Entry 1YDZ (X-ray diffraction, 3.30 A resolution); this record covers chains A and C of the 4 polymer chains in the assembly.

# Chain A (and C)
Protein: Hemoglobin alpha chain
Source organism: Homo sapiens
Notes: chain C of this document is another copy of the same molecule, construct and numbering; everything in this record applies to it too
UniProt: P69905 (HBA_HUMAN); residue numbers follow UniProt; this construct covers 1-141
Amino-acid sequence (141 residues; each row starts with the number of its first residue):
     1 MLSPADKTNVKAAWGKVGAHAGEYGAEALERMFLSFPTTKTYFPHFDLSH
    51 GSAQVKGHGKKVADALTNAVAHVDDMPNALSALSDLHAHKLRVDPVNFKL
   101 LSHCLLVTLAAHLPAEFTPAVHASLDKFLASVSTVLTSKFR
Differences from the reference sequence: engineered mutation Met1 (Val in P69905), Phe140 (Tyr in P69905)
UniProt features mapped onto this chain:
  - site: Lys61 (Not glycated)
  - natural variant: Asp6 (A6D: In J-Toronto; this construct carries the variant), Ala13 (A13D: In J-Paris 1/J-Aljezur), Glu27 (A27E: In Shenyang; this construct carries the variant), Lys61 (K61N: In Zambia; deletion: In Clinic), Asp64 (A64D: In Pontoise; this construct carries the variant), Asp75 (D75A: In Lille; D75G: In Chapel Hill; D75N: In G-Pest), Ala111 (A111D: In Petah Tikva)
Ion coordination: heme Fe: His87 (together with oxygen molecule)
Residues lining bound ligands: heme / oxygen molecule: Met32, Thr39, Tyr42, Phe43, His45, Phe46, His58, Lys61, Val62, Ala65, Leu66, Leu83, Leu86, His87, Leu91, Val93, Asn97, Phe98, Leu101, Leu136

# Chain A / chain C interface
Contacting residue pairs (6; chain A residue first):
  Met1(A) - Arg141(C)
  Asp126(A) - Arg141(C)  salt bridge
  Lys127(A) - Arg141(C)  hydrogen bond (side chain-backbone)
  Arg141(A) - Met1(C)  hydrogen bond (backbone-backbone)
  Arg141(A) - Asp126(C)  salt bridge
  Arg141(A) - Ala130(C)
Also at the interface, not in a pair above, chain A (5 interface residues in all): Ala130
Also at the interface, not in a pair above, chain C (5 interface residues in all): Lys127

# Summary
The chain A/chain C interface involves 5 residues from each chain, with 2 hydrogen bonds and 2 salt bridges.
Polar pairs include Asp126(A)-Arg141(C), Lys127(A)-Arg141(C) and Arg141(A)-Met1(C). Ligands of chain A: heme /
oxygen molecule.
Both chains are Hemoglobin alpha chain (Homo sapiens). Entry 1YDZ (T-To-T(High) quaternary transitions in
human hemoglobin: alphaY140F oxy (2MM IHP, 20% PEG) (1 test set)) was determined by X-ray diffraction,
deposited together with 1XXT, 1XY0, 1XZ5, 1XZ7, 1XZU, 1XZV and 45 further entries.
